2X2F - chains A and D; structure by X-ray diffraction, 2.00 A resolution.

== Chain A (and D) ==
Name: Dynamin-1
Organism: Homo sapiens
Notes: EC 3.6.5.5; fragment: gtpase domain, residues 6-320, gtpase effector domain, residues 726-750; chain D of this document is another copy of the same molecule, construct and numbering; everything in this record applies to it too
UniProt: Q05193 (DYN1_HUMAN); residue numbers follow UniProt; this construct covers 6-320, 726-750
Chain sequence (353 residues; row label = number of the first residue in the row; note: 397 numbers in that range are skipped by the numbering (no residue carries them; nothing is unmodelled there)):
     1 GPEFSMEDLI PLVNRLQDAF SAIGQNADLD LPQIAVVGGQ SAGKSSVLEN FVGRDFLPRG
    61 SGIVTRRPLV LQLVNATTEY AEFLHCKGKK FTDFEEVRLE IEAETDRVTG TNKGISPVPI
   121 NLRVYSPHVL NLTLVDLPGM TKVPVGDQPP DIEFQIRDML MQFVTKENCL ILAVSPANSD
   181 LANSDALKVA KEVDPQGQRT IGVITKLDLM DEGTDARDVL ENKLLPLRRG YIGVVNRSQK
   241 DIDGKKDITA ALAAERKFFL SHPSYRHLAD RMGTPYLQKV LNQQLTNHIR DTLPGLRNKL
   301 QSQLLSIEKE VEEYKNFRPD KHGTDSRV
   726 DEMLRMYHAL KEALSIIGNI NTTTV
Disordered / not traced: 1-2, 315-325, 747-750 (chain D: 1-2, 22-26, 318-325, 746-750)
Modified residues: Mse6, Mse140, Mse159, Mse161, Mse210, Mse272, Mse728, Mse731 (selenomethionine; parent Met)
Construct notes: cloning artifact (1-5); linker (321-328); variant N744 (Asp in Q05193)
Bound ions: Na+: S41, G60, G62 (together with GDP, tetrafluoroaluminate); Mg2+: S45, T65 (together with GDP, tetrafluoroaluminate)
Residues lining bound ligands: GDP (guanosine-5'-diphosphate): G39, S41, A42, G43, K44, S45, S46, R59, G60, S61, T65, T205, K206, D208, L209, V234, V235, N236, R237, S238, Q239, I242
Swiss-Prot annotation at these positions:
  - region: G38 to S45 (G1 motif), V64 to R66 (G2 motif), D136 to G139 (G3 motif), T205 to D208 (G4 motif), V235 to S238 (G5 motif)
  - binding site (GDP): S41, G43, K44, S45, S46, R59, G60, K206, D208, D211, N236, R237, Q239
  - modified residue: Y80 (Phosphotyrosine), Y125 (3'-nitrotyrosine), S306 (Phosphoserine)
  - natural variant: A177 (A177P: In DEE31A), K206 (K206N: In DEE31A), R237 (R237W: In DEE31A), N744 (D744N: this construct carries the variant)
  - mutagenesis: Q40 (Q40E: Impairs assembly-stimulated GTPase activity. Does not affect basal GTPase activity. Does not affect membrane binding. Does not affect self-assembly. Completely inhibits receptor internalization), S41 (S41A: Impairs assembly-stimulated GTPase activity. Does not affect basal GTPase activity. Does not affect membrane binding. Does not affect self-assembly), K44 (K44A: Inhibits receptor-mediated endocytosis. Significantly decreases endocytosis. Impairs receptor-mediated endocytosis. Impairs receptor-mediated endocytosis; when associated with 591-K--T-602 ...), D180 (D180A: Inhibits assembly-stimulated GTPase activity. Significantly increases basal GTPase activity Does not affect membrane binding. Does not affect self-assembly), R290 (R290A: Does not significantly affect receptor-mediated endocytosis; when associated with A-291 and A-292), D291 (D291A: Does not significantly affect receptor-mediated endocytosis; when associated with A-290 and A-292), T292 (T292A: Does not significantly affect receptor-mediated endocytosis; when associated with A-290 and A-291; T292A: Substantially reduces receptor-mediated endocytosis ...), L293 (L293A: Substantially reduces receptor-mediated endocytosis; whena ssociated with A-292 and A-294), P294 (P294A: Does not significantly affect receptor-mediated endocytosis. Substantially reduces receptor-mediated endocytosis; whena ssociated with A-292 and A-293)
From the paper describing this entry:
  - mutagenesis - K44A: decreased binding to GTP (citing earlier work)
  - mutagenesis - K44A: decreased catalytic activity on GTP (citing earlier work)
  - mutagenesis - K142A: decreased catalytic activity (citing earlier work)
  - mutagenesis - Q40E, S41A: decreased catalytic activity (stimulated GTP hydrolysis)
  - mutagenesis - Q40E, S41A: unchanged catalytic activity
  - mutagenesis - Q40E (80-fold): decreased catalytic activity
  - mutagenesis - D180A: decreased catalytic activity (assembly-stimulated GTPase activity)
  - mutagenesis - S41A, D180A: decreased catalytic activity (assembly-stimulated GTPase activities)
  - mutagenesis - Q40E, S41A: unchanged catalytic activity on Basal

== How chain A and chain D interact ==
Residue-residue contacts - 63 pairs, chain A then chain D:
  Q40(A) - D180(D)  hydrogen bond
  Q40(A) - A182(D)
  Q40(A) - N183(D)  hydrogen bond (backbone-side chain)
  S41(A) - D180(D)  hydrogen bond
  S61(A) - D180(D)
  G62(A) - D180(D)  hydrogen bond (backbone-side chain)
  K113(A) - L224(D)
  Mse140(A) - N183(D)
  T141(A) - A182(D)
  T141(A) - N183(D)
  K142(A) - K142(D)
  K142(A) - A182(D)  hydrogen bond (backbone-backbone)
  K142(A) - N183(D)
  K142(A) - S184(D)
  K142(A) - D185(D)  salt bridge
  K142(A) - K188(D)
  V143(A) - L181(D)
  V143(A) - A182(D)  hydrogen bond (backbone-backbone)
  V143(A) - L187(D)
  V143(A) - K188(D)
  V143(A) - L225(D)  hydrophobic
  P144(A) - K191(D)
  P144(A) - L225(D)
  V145(A) - L224(D)
  G146(A) - L224(D)
  E153(A) - K188(D)  salt bridge
  N178(A) - N178(D)
  D180(A) - Q40(D)  hydrogen bond
  D180(A) - S41(D)  hydrogen bond
  D180(A) - S61(D)
  D180(A) - G62(D)  hydrogen bond (side chain-backbone)
  L181(A) - V143(D)
  A182(A) - Q40(D)
  A182(A) - T141(D)
  A182(A) - K142(D)  hydrogen bond (backbone-backbone)
  A182(A) - V143(D)  hydrogen bond (backbone-backbone)
  N183(A) - Q40(D)
  N183(A) - Mse140(D)  hydrogen bond (side chain-backbone)
  N183(A) - K142(D)
  S184(A) - K142(D)
  L187(A) - V143(D)
  K188(A) - K142(D)
  K188(A) - V143(D)
  K188(A) - E153(D)  salt bridge
  L209(A) - D211(D)
  D211(A) - L209(D)
  D211(A) - S238(D)
  D211(A) - Q239(D)  hydrogen bond (side chain-backbone)
  E212(A) - Q239(D)
  E212(A) - K240(D)  hydrogen bond (backbone-backbone)
  G213(A) - Q239(D)
  G213(A) - K240(D)
  T214(A) - Q239(D)
  L224(A) - K113(D)
  L225(A) - V143(D)  hydrophobic
  L225(A) - P144(D)
  S238(A) - D211(D)
  Q239(A) - D211(D)  hydrogen bond (backbone-side chain)
  Q239(A) - E212(D)
  Q239(A) - G213(D)
  Q239(A) - T214(D)
  K240(A) - E212(D)  hydrogen bond (backbone-backbone)
  K240(A) - G213(D)
Other interface residues (no listed pair), chain A (34 interface residues in all): G39, D185, D243
Other interface residues (no listed pair), chain D (34 interface residues in all): G39, V145, G146

== Overview ==
Chain A and chain D each contribute 34 residues to their interface, with 16 hydrogen bonds and 3 salt bridges.
Polar contacts include K142(A)-D185(D), E153(A)-K188(D) and Q40(A)-D180(D). Chain A binds GDP. From the paper:
K142A and Q40E of chain A reduce catalytic activity; Q40E and S41A of chain A reduce catalytic activity
(stimulated GTP hydrolysis).
Both chains are Dynamin-1 (Homo sapiens). Entry 2X2F (Dynamin 1 GTPase dimer, short axis form) was determined
by X-ray diffraction (same publication as 2X2E).
